PDB entry 6K0A | electron microscopy, 4.60 A resolution (low resolution: residue-level contacts below are approximate; hydrogen-bond / salt-bridge calls are withheld) | chains B and D of the 12 polymer chains in the assembly

# Chain B
Name: Ribonuclease P protein component 2
Organism: Methanocaldococcus jannaschii (strain ATCC 43067 / DSM 2661 / JAL-1 / JCM 10045 / NBRC 100440)
Notes: EC 3.1.26.5; fragment: Pop5
Reference sequence: Q57917 (RNP2_METJA); residue numbers follow UniProt; this construct covers 1-134
Chain sequence (134 residues; row label = number of the first residue in the row):
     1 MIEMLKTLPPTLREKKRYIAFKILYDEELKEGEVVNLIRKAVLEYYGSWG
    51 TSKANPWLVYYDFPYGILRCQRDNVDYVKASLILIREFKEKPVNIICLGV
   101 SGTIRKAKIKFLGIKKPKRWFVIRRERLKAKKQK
Disordered / not traced: 1, 128-134

# Chain D
Name: Ribonuclease P protein component 3
Organism: Methanocaldococcus jannaschii (strain ATCC 43067 / DSM 2661 / JAL-1 / JCM 10045 / NBRC 100440)
Notes: EC 3.1.26.5; fragment: Rpp30
Reference sequence: Q58539 (RNP3_METJA); numbering as in UniProt (aligned over 1-232)
Chain sequence (232 residues; each row starts with the number of its first residue):
     1 MRIDINRIEKEEDIKLLKELKWNGFVFYQYDDEFSKDRYEEVKAIAESYK
    51 LKVYSGVKIKTESSKQLRDKVKKFRNKCHIILIEGGVLKINRAAVELHDV
   101 DILSTPELGRKDSGIDHVLARLASNHRVAIELNFKTLLNKDGYERARTLL
   151 FFRNNLKLAKKFDVPVVISTDAENKYQIKNPYDLRAFLNTLVEPLYAKKI
   201 METAYKICDFRDYLMRDNVVRYGVEIIKEEKE
Disordered / not traced: 1, 228-232
Reported in the primary citation:
  - binding site for RPR: Lys198

# Interface between chain B and chain D
Contacting residue pairs - 18 pairs, chain B then chain D:
  Glu3(B) - Arg110(D)
  Leu5(B) - Leu88(D)
  Leu5(B) - Asp112(D)
  Leu5(B) - Ser113(D)
  Leu5(B) - Asp116(D)
  Lys6(B) - Asp116(D)
  Lys6(B) - Val118(D)
  Leu8(B) - Lys157(D)
  Arg39(B) - Tyr143(D)
  Ser48(B) - Leu149(D)
  Trp49(B) - Arg153(D)
  Trp49(B) - Thr190(D)
  Thr51(B) - Ala146(D)
  Ser52(B) - Leu149(D)
  Ser52(B) - Leu150(D)
  Ser52(B) - Arg153(D)
  Lys53(B) - Arg153(D)
  Asn55(B) - Leu150(D)
Interface residues without a listed pair, chain B (13 interface residues in all): Met4, Trp57
Interface residues without a listed pair, chain D (14 interface residues in all): Leu191

# Overview
The interface between chain B and chain D involves 13 residues on one side and 14 on the other. The paper
reports a binding site for RPR at Lys198(D).
Chain B is Ribonuclease P protein component 2 and chain D is Ribonuclease P protein component 3, both from
Methanocaldococcus jannaschii (strain ATCC 43067 / DSM 2661 / JAL-1 / JCM 10045 / NBRC 100440); the structure,
cryo-EM structure of an archaeal Ribonuclease P, was determined by electron microscopy (same publication as
6K0B).
